Entry 3ZNM (X-ray diffraction, 2.40 A resolution); this record covers chains B and D of the 6 polymer chains in the assembly.

[Chain B (and D)]
Molecule: Haemagglutinin
Organism: Influenza A virus
Notes: fragment: ha2 of trypsin released ectodomain, residues 347-512; chain D of this document is another copy of the same molecule, construct and numbering; everything in this record applies to it too
Reference sequence: Q6DQ34 (Q6DQ34_9INFA); residues 1-166 here correspond to UniProt positions 347-512 (UniProt number = residue number + 346)
Chain sequence (166 residues; row label = number of the first residue in the row):
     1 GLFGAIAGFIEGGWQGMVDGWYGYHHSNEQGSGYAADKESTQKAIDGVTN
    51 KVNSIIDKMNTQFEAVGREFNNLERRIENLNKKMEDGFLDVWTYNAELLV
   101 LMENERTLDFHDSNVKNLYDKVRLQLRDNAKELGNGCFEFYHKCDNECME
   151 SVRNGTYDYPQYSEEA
Not modelled in the structure: 164-166
Disulfide bonds: Cys-144/Cys-148
Glycans and other covalent adducts: N-acetylglucosamine (NAG) linked to Asn-154

[Chain B / chain D interface]
Pairs across the interface - 39 pairs, chain B then chain D:
  Phe-3(B) / Leu-2(D)
  Phe-3(B) / Phe-3(D)  hydrophobic
  Lys-58(B) / Tyr-94(D)
  Lys-58(B) / Glu-97(D)  salt bridge
  Lys-58(B) / Leu-101(D)
  Met-59(B) / Tyr-94(D)  hydrophobic
  Arg-68(B) / Arg-76(D)
  Arg-68(B) / Asn-79(D)
  Arg-68(B) / Leu-80(D)
  Arg-68(B) / Lys-83(D)
  Glu-69(B) / Arg-76(D)  hydrogen bond (backbone-side chain)
  Phe-70(B) / Arg-76(D)
  Glu-74(B) / Arg-76(D)  salt bridge
  Leu-80(B) / Leu-80(D)  hydrophobic
  Asn-81(B) / Leu-80(D)
  Met-84(B) / Leu-80(D)  hydrophobic
  Met-84(B) / Met-84(D)  hydrophobic
  Phe-88(B) / Met-84(D)
  Phe-88(B) / Gly-87(D)
  Phe-88(B) / Phe-88(D)
  Val-91(B) / Val-91(D)  hydrophobic
  Trp-92(B) / Asp-90(D)
  Trp-92(B) / Val-91(D)
  Trp-92(B) / Tyr-94(D)  hydrophobic
  Asn-95(B) / Tyr-94(D)
  Leu-99(B) / Tyr-94(D)
  Leu-99(B) / Leu-98(D)  hydrophobic
  Met-102(B) / Met-102(D)  hydrophobic
  Arg-106(B) / Leu-2(D)
  Arg-106(B) / Glu-105(D)  salt bridge
  Arg-106(B) / Asp-109(D)  salt bridge
  Ser-113(B) / Leu-2(D)  hydrogen bond (side chain-backbone)
  Asn-117(B) / Gly-1(D)  hydrogen bond (side chain-backbone)
  Asn-117(B) / Leu-2(D)
  Asn-117(B) / Gly-4(D)
  Leu-124(B) / Phe-9(D)  hydrophobic
  Leu-124(B) / Glu-132(D)
  Arg-127(B) / Lys-131(D)
  Arg-127(B) / Glu-132(D)  hydrogen bond (side chain-backbone)
Interface residues without a listed pair, chain B (32 interface residues in all): Thr-61, Phe-63, Val-66, Asn-71, Ile-77, Glu-103, Asp-109, Phe-110, Asp-120, Arg-123, Tyr-159
Interface residues without a listed pair, chain D (29 interface residues in all): Ile-77, Asn-95, Arg-106, Lys-116, Leu-133, Gly-134

[Summary]
32 residues of chain B face 29 of chain D across their interface; the contacts include 4 hydrogen bonds and 4
salt bridges. Polar pairs include Lys-58(B)/Glu-97(D), Glu-74(B)/Arg-76(D) and Arg-106(B)/Glu-105(D).
N-acetylglucosamine is covalently linked to Asn-154(B).
Both chains are Haemagglutinin (Influenza A virus). Entry 3ZNM (H5 Haemagglutinin in Complex with Sialyl-Lewis
X) was determined by X-ray diffraction together with 3ZNK and 3ZNL from the same study.
